4K6L - chains D and G of the 7 polymer chains in the assembly; structure by X-ray diffraction, 2.39 A resolution.

== Chain D ==
Name: Putative pertussis-like toxin subunit
Organism: Salmonella enterica subsp. enterica serovar Typhi
UniProtKB: Q8Z6A3 (Q8Z6A3_SALTI); numbering as in UniProt (aligned over 24-137)
Sequence (114 residues; numbered 24 to 137; the number before each row is that of its first residue):
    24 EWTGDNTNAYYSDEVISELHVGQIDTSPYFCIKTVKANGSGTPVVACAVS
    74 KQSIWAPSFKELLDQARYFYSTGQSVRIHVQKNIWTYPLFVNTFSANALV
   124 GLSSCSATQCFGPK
Disulfide bonds: Cys54-Cys70, Cys128-Cys133
What the authors report for this chain:
  - mutagenesis - S35A: abolished binding to glycans
  - mutagenesis - S35A: abolished binding to cultured cells

== Chain G ==
Name: Putative pertussis-like toxin subunit
Organism: Salmonella enterica subsp. enterica serovar Typhi
Notes: EC 2.4.2.-
UniProtKB: Q8Z6A4 (Q8Z6A4_SALTI); residues 19-242 here = UniProt positions 19-242
Sequence (224 residues; row label = number of the first residue in the row):
    19 VDFVYRVDSTPPDVIFRDGFSLLGYNRNFQQFISGRSCSGGSSDSRYIAT
    69 TSSVNQTYAIARAYYSRSTFKGNLYRYQIRADNNFYSLLPSITYLETQGG
   119 HFNAYEKTMMRLQREYVSTLSILPENIQKAVALVYDSATGLVKDGVSTMN
   169 ASYLGLSTTSNPGVIPFLPEPQTYTQQRIDAFGPLISSCFSIGSVCHSHR
   219 GQRADVYNMSFYDARPVIELILSK
Disulfide bonds: Cys56-Cys207
What the authors report for this chain:
  - catalytic residues: Glu133

== How chain D and chain G interact ==
Pairs across the interface - 13 pairs, chain D then chain G:
  Val38(D) - Arg129(G)
  Asp87(D) - Lys242(G)
  Arg90(D) - Ile239(G)
  Arg90(D) - Lys242(G)  hydrogen bond (side chain-backbone)
  Tyr91(D) - Ala122(G)
  Tyr91(D) - Leu240(G)  hydrophobic
  Tyr93(D) - Arg129(G)
  Ser94(D) - Thr126(G)  hydrogen bond (backbone-side chain)
  Ser94(D) - Arg129(G)
  Ser94(D) - Leu240(G)
  Thr95(D) - Ala122(G)
  Thr95(D) - Thr126(G)
  Gly96(D) - Arg129(G)
Other interface residues (no listed pair), chain D (9 interface residues in all): Ile39
Other interface residues (no listed pair), chain G (7 interface residues in all): Lys125
Interface features reported in the paper:
  - interface residues, chain G: Leu240(G)

== Overview ==
Chain D and chain G form an interface of 9 and 7 residues respectively, with 2 hydrogen bonds. Polar contacts
include Arg90(D)-Lys242(G) and Ser94(D)-Thr126(G). From the paper: the catalytic residue Glu133(G); S35A of
chain D abolishes binding to glycans.
Chain D is Putative pertussis-like toxin subunit and chain G is Putative pertussis-like toxin subunit, both
from Salmonella enterica subsp. enterica serovar Typhi; the structure, Structure of Typhoid Toxin, was
determined by X-ray diffraction.
